Entry 5HGB (X-ray diffraction, 2.40 A resolution); this record covers chains A and B of the 3 polymer chains in the assembly.

# Chain A
Protein: HLA class I histocompatibility antigen, A-24 alpha chain
From: Homo sapiens
Reference sequence: P05534 (1A24_HUMAN); residues 1-274 here correspond to UniProt positions 25-298 (UniProt number = residue number + 24)
Amino-acid sequence (275 residues; row label = number of the first residue in the row; numbering starts at 0):
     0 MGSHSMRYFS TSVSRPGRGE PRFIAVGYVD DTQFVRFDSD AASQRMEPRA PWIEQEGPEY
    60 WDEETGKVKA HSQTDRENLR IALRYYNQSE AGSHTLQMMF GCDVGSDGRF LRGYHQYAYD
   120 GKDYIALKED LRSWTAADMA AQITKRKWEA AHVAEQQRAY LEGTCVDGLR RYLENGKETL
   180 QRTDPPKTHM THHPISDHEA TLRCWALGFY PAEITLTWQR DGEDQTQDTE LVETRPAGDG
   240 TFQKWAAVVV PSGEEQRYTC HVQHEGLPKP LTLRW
Unresolved in the structure: 0
Differences from the reference sequence: initiating methionine (0)
Disulfide bonds: C101-C164, C203-C259

# Chain B
Protein: Beta-2-microglobulin
From: Homo sapiens
Reference sequence: P61769 (B2MG_HUMAN); residues 1-99 here correspond to UniProt positions 21-119 (UniProt number = residue number + 20)
Amino-acid sequence (100 residues; numbered 0 to 99; the number before each row is that of its first residue; numbering starts at 0):
     0 MIQRTPKIQV YSRHPAENGK SNFLNCYVSG FHPSDIEVDL LKNGERIEKV EHSDLSFSKD
    60 WSFYLLYYTE FTPTEKDEYA CRVNHVTLSQ PKIVKWDRDM
Differences from the reference sequence: initiating methionine (0)
Curated features (UniProtKB/Swiss-Prot):
  - modified residue: Q2 (Pyrrolidone carboxylic acid)
  - glycosylation: I1 (N-linked (Glc) (glycation) isoleucine), K19 (N-linked (Glc) (glycation) lysine), K41 (N-linked (Glc) (glycation) lysine), K48 (N-linked (Glc) (glycation) lysine), K58 (N-linked (Glc) (glycation) lysine), K91 (N-linked (Glc) (glycation) lysine), K94 (N-linked (Glc) (glycation) lysine)
Disulfide bonds: C25-C80

# How chain A and chain B interact
Pairs across the interface - 50 pairs, chain A then chain B:
  F8(A) - F56(B)  hydrophobic
  S9(A) - F56(B)
  T10(A) - F56(B)
  T10(A) - F62(B)
  V12(A) - S33(B)
  I23(A) - L54(B)  hydrophobic
  V25(A) - D53(B)
  V25(A) - L54(B)
  Y27(A) - S55(B)
  Y27(A) - Y63(B)  hydrogen bond
  Q32(A) - D53(B)  hydrogen bond
  R35(A) - D53(B)  salt bridge
  R48(A) - D53(B)  salt bridge
  Q96(A) - H31(B)
  Q96(A) - F56(B)
  Q96(A) - W60(B)  hydrogen bond (side chain-backbone)
  Q96(A) - F62(B)
  M97(A) - F56(B)
  Q115(A) - W60(B)
  Y116(A) - W60(B)
  A117(A) - W60(B)
  D119(A) - M0(B)
  D119(A) - I1(B)
  D119(A) - H31(B)
  G120(A) - H31(B)  hydrogen bond (backbone-side chain)
  G120(A) - W60(B)
  D122(A) - W60(B)  hydrogen bond
  H192(A) - D98(B)  hydrogen bond (side chain-backbone)
  R202(A) - M99(B)  hydrogen bond (side chain-backbone)
  W204(A) - M99(B)
  V231(A) - Q8(B)
  E232(A) - K6(B)
  E232(A) - Q8(B)  hydrogen bond (backbone-side chain)
  E232(A) - Y26(B)
  E232(A) - S28(B)  hydrogen bond
  R234(A) - Q8(B)  hydrogen bond
  R234(A) - Y10(B)
  R234(A) - M99(B)
  P235(A) - Y10(B)  hydrogen bond (backbone-side chain)
  P235(A) - Y26(B)
  A236(A) - R12(B)
  A236(A) - N24(B)  hydrogen bond (backbone-side chain)
  G237(A) - R12(B)  hydrogen bond (backbone-side chain)
  G237(A) - L65(B)
  D238(A) - R12(B)
  D238(A) - H13(B)
  Q242(A) - Y10(B)
  Q242(A) - S11(B)
  Q242(A) - R12(B)
  W244(A) - M99(B)
Interface residues without a listed pair, chain A (36 interface residues in all): S92, T94, M98, K121, T190, T233
Interface residues without a listed pair, chain B (27 interface residues in all): R3, V9, P32, D59

# Overview
The interface between chain A and chain B involves 36 residues on one side and 27 on the other, with 13
hydrogen bonds and 2 salt bridges. Polar pairs include R35(A)-D53(B), R48(A)-D53(B) and Y27(A)-Y63(B).
Chain A is HLA class I histocompatibility antigen, A-24 alpha chain and chain B is Beta-2-microglobulin, both
from Homo sapiens; the structure, HLA*A2402 complexed with HIV nef138 8mer epitope, was determined by X-ray
diffraction together with 5HGA, 5HGD and 5HGH from the same study.
